Entry 4UP5 (X-ray diffraction, 1.65 A resolution); this record covers chain A.

== Chain A ==
Name: Pygopus homolog 2, B-cell cll/lymphoma 9-like protein
Source organism: Homo sapiens
Notes: fragment: phd finger, hd1, residues 327-387, 240-268
UniProt: chimeric construct of Q9BRQ0, Q86UU0: residues 327-387 from Q9BRQ0 (PYGO2_HUMAN) positions 327-387 (same numbers); residues 1235-1263 from Q86UU0 positions 235-263 (UniProt number = residue number - 1000)
Chain sequence (99 residues; each row starts with the number of its first residue; note: 839 numbers in that range are skipped by the numbering (no residue carries them; nothing is unmodelled there)):
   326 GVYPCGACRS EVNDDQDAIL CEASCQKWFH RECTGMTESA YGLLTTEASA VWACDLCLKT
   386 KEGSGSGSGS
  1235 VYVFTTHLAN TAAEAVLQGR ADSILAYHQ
Disordered / not traced: 383-395, 1263
Differences from the reference sequence: linker (388-395)
Ion coordination: Zn2+ site 1: Cys-330, Cys-333, His-355, Cys-358; Zn2+ site 2: Cys-346, Cys-350, Cys-379, Cys-382
Small-molecule neighbours: 6-methoxy-1,3-benzothiazol-2-amine (94W): Gly-331, Ala-332, Phe-354, Cys-358, Thr-359, Trp-377, Cys-379, Asp-380, Leu-381, Thr-1240
UniProt features mapped onto this chain:
  - zinc finger: Val-327 to Thr-385 (PHD-type)
Reported in the primary citation:
  - binding site for 6-methoxy-1,3-benzothiazol-2-amine: Ala-332, Phe-354, Thr-359, Asp-380

== Overview ==
Bound to chain A: 6-methoxy-1,3-benzothiazol-2-amine. Cys-330, Cys-333, His-355 and Cys-358 form the Zn2+ site
1. The Zn2+ site 2 is built by Cys-346, Cys-350, Cys-379 and Cys-382. From the paper: a binding site for
6-methoxy-1,3-benzothiazol-2-amine at Ala-332, Phe-354 and Thr-359 among others.
Chain A is Pygopus homolog 2, B-cell cll/lymphoma 9-like protein (Homo sapiens); the structure, Crystal
structure of the Pygo2 PHD finger in complex with the B9L HD1 domain and a ..., was determined by X-ray
diffraction together with 4UP0 from the same study.
